9F45 - chains E and G of the 8 polymer chains in the assembly; structure by electron microscopy, 3.74 A resolution.

== Chain E ==
Molecule: Regulatory-associated protein of mTOR
Organism: Homo sapiens
UniProtKB: Q8N122 (RPTOR_HUMAN); residue numbers follow UniProt; this construct covers 1-1335
Amino-acid sequence (1363 residues; numbered -27 to 1335; the number before each row is that of its first residue; numbers below 1 keep their minus sign (His-27 is residue -27)):
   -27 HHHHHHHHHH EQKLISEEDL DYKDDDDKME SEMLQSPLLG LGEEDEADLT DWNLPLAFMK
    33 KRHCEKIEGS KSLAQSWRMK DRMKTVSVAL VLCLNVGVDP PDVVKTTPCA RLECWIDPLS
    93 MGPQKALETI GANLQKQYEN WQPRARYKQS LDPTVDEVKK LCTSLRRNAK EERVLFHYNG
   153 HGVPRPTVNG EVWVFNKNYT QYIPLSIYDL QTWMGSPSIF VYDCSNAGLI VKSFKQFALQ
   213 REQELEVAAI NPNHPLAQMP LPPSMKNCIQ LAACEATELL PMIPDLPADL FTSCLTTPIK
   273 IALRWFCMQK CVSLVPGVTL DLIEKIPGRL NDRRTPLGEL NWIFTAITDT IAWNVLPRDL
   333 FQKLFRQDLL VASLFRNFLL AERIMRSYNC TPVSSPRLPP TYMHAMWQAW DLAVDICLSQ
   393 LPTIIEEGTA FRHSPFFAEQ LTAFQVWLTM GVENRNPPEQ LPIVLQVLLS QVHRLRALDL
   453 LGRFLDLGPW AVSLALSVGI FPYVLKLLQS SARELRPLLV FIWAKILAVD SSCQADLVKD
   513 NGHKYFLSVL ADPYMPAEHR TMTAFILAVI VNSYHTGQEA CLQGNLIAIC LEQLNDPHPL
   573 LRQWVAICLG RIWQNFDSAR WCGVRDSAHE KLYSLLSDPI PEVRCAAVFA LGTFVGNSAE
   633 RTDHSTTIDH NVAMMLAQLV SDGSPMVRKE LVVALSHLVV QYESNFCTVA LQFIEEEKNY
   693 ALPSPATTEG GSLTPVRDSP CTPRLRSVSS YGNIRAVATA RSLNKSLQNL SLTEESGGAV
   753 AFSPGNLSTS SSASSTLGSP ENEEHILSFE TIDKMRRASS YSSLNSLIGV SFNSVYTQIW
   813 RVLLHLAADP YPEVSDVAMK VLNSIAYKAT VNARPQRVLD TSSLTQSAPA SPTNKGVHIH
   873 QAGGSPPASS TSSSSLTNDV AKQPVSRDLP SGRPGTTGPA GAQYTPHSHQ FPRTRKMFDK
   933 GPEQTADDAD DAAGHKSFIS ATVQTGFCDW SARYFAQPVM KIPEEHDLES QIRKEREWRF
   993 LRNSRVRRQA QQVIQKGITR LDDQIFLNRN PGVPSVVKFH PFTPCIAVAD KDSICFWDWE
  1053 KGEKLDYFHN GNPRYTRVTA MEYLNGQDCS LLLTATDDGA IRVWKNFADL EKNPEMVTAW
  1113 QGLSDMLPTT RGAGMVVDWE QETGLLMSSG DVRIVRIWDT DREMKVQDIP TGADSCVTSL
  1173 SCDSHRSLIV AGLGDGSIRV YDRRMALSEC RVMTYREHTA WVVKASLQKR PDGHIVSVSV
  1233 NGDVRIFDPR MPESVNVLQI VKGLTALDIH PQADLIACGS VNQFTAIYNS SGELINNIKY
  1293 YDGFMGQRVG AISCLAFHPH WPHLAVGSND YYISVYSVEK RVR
Unresolved in the structure: -27 to 17, 220-235, 687-805, 841-949, 1117-1124, 1293-1302, 1332-1335
Differences from the reference sequence: expression tag (-27 to 0)
Swiss-Prot annotation at these positions:
  - modified residue: Ser44 (Phosphoserine), Ser122 (Phosphoserine), Ser696 (Phosphoserine), Thr706 (Phosphothreonine), Ser719 (Phosphoserine), Ser721 (Phosphoserine), Ser722 (Phosphoserine), Ser738 (Phosphoserine), Ser791 (Phosphoserine), Ser792 (Phosphoserine), Ser836 (Phosphoserine), Ser855 (Phosphoserine), Ser859 (Phosphoserine), Ser863 (Phosphoserine), Thr865 (Phosphothreonine), Ser877 (Phosphoserine), Ser982 (Phosphoserine), Lys1097 (N6-acetyllysine)
  - glycosylation: Thr700 (O-linked (GlcNAc) threonine)
  - cross-link (Glycyl lysine isopeptide (Lys-Gly)): Lys932 (interchain with G-Cter in ubiquitin), Lys948 (interchain with G-Cter in ubiquitin)
  - mutagenesis: Asn557 to Glu564 (In alpha24 mutant; abolished interaction with GTP-bound RRAGA and recruitment to lysosomes), Ala560 (A560F: In alphax3 mutant; abolished interaction with GTP-bound RRAGA and recruitment to lysosomes; when associated with E-597 and A-635), Cys594 to Asp598 (In alpha26 mutant; abolished interaction with GTP-bound RRAGA and recruitment to lysosomes), Arg597 (R597E: In alphax3 mutant; abolished interaction with GTP-bound RRAGA and recruitment to lysosomes; when associated with F-560 and A-635), Thr634 to His636 (In alpha29 mutant; abolished interaction with GTP-bound RRAGA and recruitment to lysosomes), Asp635 (D635A: In alphax3 mutant; abolished interaction with GTP-bound RRAGA and recruitment to lysosomes; when associated with F-560 and E-597), Thr699 (T699A: Does not affect O-GlcNAcylation in response to glucose sufficiency), Thr700 (T700A: Abolished O-GlcNAcylation in response to glucose sufficiency, leading to decreased mTORC1 activation), Ser722 (S722A: Abolishes AMPK-mediated phosphorylation; when associated with A-792. Increased O-GlcNAcylation; when associated with A-792), Lys737 (K737R: Does not affect ubiquitination), Ser791 (S791A/D: Abolished phosphorylation after forskolin treatment), Ser792 (S792A: Abolishes AMPK-mediated phosphorylation; when associated with A-722. Increased O-GlcNAcylation; when associated with A-722. Does not affect phosphorylation after forskolin treatment), 10 further mutagenesis entries in UniProt

== Chain G ==
Molecule: Lateral signaling target protein 2 homolog
Organism: Homo sapiens
UniProtKB: Q9HCC9 (LST2_HUMAN); numbering as in UniProt (aligned over 1-887)
Amino-acid sequence (887 residues; each row starts with the number of its first residue):
     1 MMNRFRKWLY KPKRSDPQLL ARFYYADEEL NQVAAELDSL DGRKDPQRCT LLVSQFRSCQ
    61 DNVLNIINQI MDECIPQDRA PRDFCVKFPE EIRHDNLAGQ LWFGAECLAA GSIIMNRELE
   121 SMAMRPLAKE LTRSLEDVRG ALRDQALRDL NTYTEKMREA LRHFDVLFAE FELSYVSAMV
   181 PVKSPREYYV QQEVIVLFCE TVERALDFGY LTQDMIDDYE PALMFSIPRL AIVCGLVVYA
   241 DGPLNLDRKV EDMSELFRPF HTLLRKIRDL LQTLTEEELH TLERNLCISQ DVEFPIRADV
   301 QGPAALAPAL SAPLPPEGPL SAKAKDPDAE LACSMQYDDQ ELEQLSRMVH RAGDEMSSLL
   361 SPPIACQSPA HRPGAEGSPG GEASPGRPRL RSGSDEEERV FFMDDVEGTA EALARPESPA
   421 GPFGWAGSTW ADPQEKGQGG PGGAAGISLP ASEKEEDLSN NNLEAEGTDG ASLAGTSSCS
   481 CLDSRLHLDG WEVGADDAET AEMIAHRTGG MKLSATVIFN PKSPTSLDSA VATQEAASEP
   541 VAEGMDGGPH KLSTGATNCL LHSCVCCGSC GDSREDVVER LREKCSPGGV IGASYAAGLA
   601 KASDRAPERQ EEAPPPSEDA SNGREPKAPT SDKCLPHTSG SQVDTASGLQ GEAGVAGQQE
   661 PEARELHAGS PSAHEAPQAL SGSSSSTAGS CSSDKMGPEA APAATHAAPQ ATREKIRSRF
   721 HGSHDLIHRL FVCISGVADQ LQTNYASDLR SILKTLFEVM ATKPETDDKE KLRKVTQTLR
   781 SAALEDCALC QETLSSSELA AKTRDGDFED PPEWVPDEAC GFCTACKAPF TVIRRKHHCR
   841 SCGKIFCSRC SSHSAPLPRY GQVKPVRVCT HCYMFHVTPF YSDKAGL
Unresolved in the structure: 1-398, 408-887
Swiss-Prot annotation at these positions:
  - zinc finger: Asp817 to Pro879 (FYVE-type)
  - binding site (Zn(2+)): Cys823, Cys826, Cys839, Cys842, Cys847, Cys850, Cys869, Cys872
  - modified residue: Ser334 (Phosphoserine), Thr516 (Phosphothreonine), Ser586 (Phosphoserine), Thr870 (Phosphothreonine)
  - cross-link: Lys87 (Glycyl lysine isopeptide (Lys-Gly) (interchain with G-Cter in ubiquitin))
  - mutagenesis: Lys87 (K87R: Abolishes monoubiquitination and promotes localization to early endosomes), Cys823 (C823A: Abolishes binding to phosphatidylinositol 3-phosphate (PI3P))
What the authors report for this chain:
  - mutagenesis - F401A: decreased expression
  - mutagenesis - K87R, F401A, S670A: decreased stability
  - post-translational modification sites: Ser670
  - mutagenesis - S670E: unchanged stability
  - mutagenesis - F401A, S670A: increased localization

== How chain E and chain G interact ==
Pairs across the interface - 33 pairs, chain E then chain G:
  Arg54(E) with Arg399(G)
  Arg305(E) with Phe402(G), hydrogen bond (side chain-backbone); Asp404(G), salt bridge
  Thr317(E) with Phe401(G)
  Asp321(E) with Phe401(G)
  Phe337(E) with Val400(G)
  Arg338(E) with Phe401(G)
  Leu341(E) with Arg399(G); Val400(G)
  Ala344(E) with Val400(G), hydrophobic
  Arg348(E) with Phe401(G)
  Leu437(E) with Phe401(G), hydrophobic
  Gln438(E) with Phe401(G)
  Leu440(E) with Met403(G)
  Leu441(E) with Phe401(G), hydrophobic; Phe402(G); Met403(G); Asp404(G)
  Ser442(E) with Asp404(G)
  Gln443(E) with Asp405(G)
  Arg446(E) with Met403(G); Asp404(G); Asp405(G), hydrogen bond (side chain-backbone)
  Pro474(E) with Arg399(G)
  Tyr475(E) with Phe401(G), hydrogen bond (side chain-backbone)
  Lys478(E) with Arg399(G); Met403(G); Val406(G)
  Leu479(E) with Met403(G), hydrophobic
  Gln481(E) with Val406(G); Glu407(G)
  Ser482(E) with Glu407(G)
  Ser483(E) with Glu407(G), hydrogen bond

== In short ==
The interface between chain E and chain G involves 23 residues on one side and 9 on the other; the contacts
include 4 hydrogen bonds and 1 salt bridge. Polar contacts include Arg305(E)-Asp404(G), Arg305(E)-Phe402(G)
and Arg446(E)-Asp405(G). The paper reports that K87R, F401A and S670A of chain G reduce stability; a
modification site at Ser670(G).
Here chain E is Regulatory-associated protein of mTOR and chain G is Lateral signaling target protein 2
homolog, both from Homo sapiens. Entry 9F45 (cryo-EM structure of human LST2 bound to human mTOR complex 1)
was determined by electron microscopy, deposited together with 9F42, 9F43 and 9F44.
